6XGV - chains A and B; structure by X-ray diffraction, 2.11 A resolution.

Chain A:
Molecule: GTPase KRas
Source organism: Homo sapiens
Notes: EC 3.6.5.2
UniProt: P01116 (RASK_HUMAN), isoform P01116-2; residues 1-169 here = UniProt positions 1-169
Chain sequence (170 residues; row label = number of the first residue in the row; numbering starts at 0):
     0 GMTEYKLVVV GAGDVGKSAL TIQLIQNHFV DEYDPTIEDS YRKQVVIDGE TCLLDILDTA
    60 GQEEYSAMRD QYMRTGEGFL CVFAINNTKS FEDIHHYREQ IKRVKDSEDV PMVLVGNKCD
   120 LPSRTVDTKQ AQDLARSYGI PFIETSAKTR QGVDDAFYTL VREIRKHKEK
Not modelled in the structure: 0, 169
Construct notes: expression tag (0); engineered mutation Asp13 (Gly in P01116)
Metal / ion sites: Mg2+: Ser17, Thr35 (together with GMP-PNP); Zn2+ near His95 (its only coordinating residue here)
Small-molecule neighbours: GMP-PNP (GNP; phosphoaminophosphonic acid-guanylate ester): Ala11, Gly12, Asp13, Val14, Gly15, Lys16, Ser17, Ala18, Phe28, Val29, Asp30, Glu31, Tyr32, Asp33, Pro34, Thr35, Thr58, Ala59, Gly60, Gln61, Asn116, Lys117, Asp119, Leu120, Ser145, Ala146, Lys147
UniProt features mapped onto this chain:
  - motif: Tyr32 to Tyr40 (Effector region)
  - binding site (GTP): Gly10 to Gly12, Val14 to Ala18, Val29 to Thr35, Ala59, Gly60, Asn116 to Asp119
  - modified residue: Met1 (N-acetylmethionine), Thr2 (N-acetylthreonine), Lys104 (N6-acetyllysine)
  - glycosylation: Thr35 (Microbial infection: O-linked (Glc) threonine)
  - natural variant: Lys5 (K5E: In NS3; K5N: In GASC), Gly10 (G10GG: In AML), Gly12 (G12A: In colorectal cancer samples; G12C: In lung carcinoma; G12D: In GASC, JMML and SFM; G12R: In lung cancer and bladder cancer; G12S: In GASC and JMML; G12V: In GASC), Asp13 (G13D: In GASC, JMML and OES; this construct carries the variant), Val14 (V14I: In NS3), Leu19 (L19F: In OES), Gln22 (Q22E: In CFC2; Q22R: In NS3), Pro34 (P34L: In NS3; P34Q: In NS3; P34R: In CFC2), Ile36 (I36M: In NS3), Thr58 (T58I: In NS3), Ala59 (A59T: In GASC), Gly60 (G60R: In CFC2; G60S: In NS3), 8 further natural variant entries in UniProt
  - mutagenesis: Asp38 (D38A: Decreased interaction with MAPKAP1/SIN1), Tyr40 (Y40A: Decreased interaction with MAPKAP1/SIN1), Gln61 (Q61L: Promotes GTP binding)
Reported in the primary citation:
  - conformationally variable residues (order/disorder transition): Tyr32

Chain B:
Molecule: RAF proto-oncogene serine/threonine-protein kinase
Source organism: Homo sapiens
Notes: EC 2.7.11.1; engineered mutation(s): Modified Cys95
UniProt: P04049 (RAF1_HUMAN); numbering as in UniProt (aligned over 52-188)
Chain sequence (137 residues; each row starts with the number of its first residue):
    52 SKTSNTIRVF LPNKQRTVVN VRNGMSLHDC LMKALKVRGL QPECCAVFRL LHEHKGKKAR
   112 LDWNTDAASL IGEELQVDFL DHVPLTTHNF ARKTFLKLAF CDICQKFLLN GFRCQTCGYK
   172 FHEHCSTKVP TMCVDWS
Not modelled in the structure: 52-54
Modified residues: Cys95 (S-dimethylarsinoyl-cysteine; CAF)
Metal / ion sites: Zn2+ site 1: His139, Cys165, Cys168, Cys184; Zn2+ site 2: Cys152, Cys155, His173, Cys176
UniProt features mapped onto this chain:
  - zinc finger: Thr138 to Cys184 (Phorbol-ester/DAG-type)
  - binding site (Zn(2+)): His139, Cys152, Cys155, Cys165, Cys168, His173, Cys176, Cys184
Reported in the primary citation:
  - mutagenesis - F130E: unchanged binding to GTPase KRas (chain A)
  - mutagenesis - L136A (4-fold): decreased binding to GTPase KRas (chain A)
  - mutagenesis - R59A, N64A, Q66A: decreased catalytic activity
  - mutagenesis - R89L, F130E, L136A, T178A: decreased catalytic activity with GTPase KRas (chain A)

Interface between chain A and chain B:
Pairs across the interface (51):
  Ile21(A) - Val88(B)  hydrophobic
  Leu23(A) - Thr178(B)
  Ile24(A) - Val88(B)
  Ile24(A) - Thr182(B)
  Gln25(A) - Lys87(B)
  Gln25(A) - Val88(B)
  Asn26(A) - Lys179(B)
  Asp33(A) - Lys84(B)  salt bridge
  Ile36(A) - Thr57(B)
  Ile36(A) - Val69(B)  hydrophobic
  Glu37(A) - Arg59(B)  salt bridge
  Glu37(A) - Arg67(B)  salt bridge
  Glu37(A) - Thr68(B)
  Glu37(A) - Val69(B)  hydrogen bond (backbone-backbone)
  Asp38(A) - Arg67(B)
  Asp38(A) - Thr68(B)  hydrogen bond
  Asp38(A) - Arg89(B)  salt bridge
  Ser39(A) - Gln66(B)
  Ser39(A) - Arg67(B)  hydrogen bond (backbone-backbone)
  Ser39(A) - Arg89(B)  hydrogen bond (backbone-side chain)
  Tyr40(A) - Gln66(B)
  Tyr40(A) - Val88(B)  hydrophobic
  Tyr40(A) - Arg89(B)
  Arg41(A) - Asn64(B)  hydrogen bond (side chain-backbone)
  Arg41(A) - Lys65(B)
  Arg41(A) - Gln66(B)  hydrogen bond (backbone-side chain)
  Arg41(A) - Thr182(B)
  Lys42(A) - Thr178(B)  hydrogen bond (side chain-backbone)
  Lys42(A) - Val180(B)  hydrogen bond (side chain-backbone)
  Lys42(A) - Thr182(B)  hydrogen bond
  Gln43(A) - Thr138(B)
  Gln43(A) - His139(B)  hydrogen bond (side chain-backbone)
  Gln43(A) - Phe141(B)
  Val44(A) - Ser177(B)
  Val44(A) - Thr178(B)
  Val45(A) - Phe163(B)  hydrophobic
  Val45(A) - Glu174(B)
  Val45(A) - Ser177(B)  hydrogen bond (backbone-side chain)
  Ile46(A) - Glu174(B)
  Asp47(A) - Glu174(B)  hydrogen bond (backbone-side chain)
  Gly48(A) - Arg143(B)  hydrogen bond (backbone-side chain)
  Gly48(A) - Phe163(B)
  Gly48(A) - Glu174(B)  hydrogen bond (backbone-side chain)
  Thr50(A) - Phe141(B)
  Leu56(A) - Arg67(B)
  Arg149(A) - Thr178(B)  hydrogen bond
  Arg149(A) - Lys179(B)
  Asp153(A) - His175(B)
  Asp153(A) - Thr178(B)  hydrogen bond
  Tyr157(A) - Glu174(B)  hydrogen bond (side chain-backbone)
  Tyr157(A) - Ser177(B)  hydrogen bond
Also at the interface, not in a pair above, chain A (26 interface residues in all): Glu31, Tyr71
Also at the interface, not in a pair above, chain B (27 interface residues in all): Asn71, Phe172, Pro181
Interface features reported in the paper:
  - hot spots on chain A (mutagenesis) - V45E (2-fold), D153A (2-fold): decreased binding to RAF proto-oncogene serine/threonine-protein kinase (chain B)
  - hot spots on chain B (mutagenesis) - R59A (3-12-fold), N64A (3-12-fold), Q66A (3-12-fold), F141A (3-4-fold), K179A (3-4-fold): decreased binding to GTPase KRas (chain A)
  - hot spots on chain B (mutagenesis) - R89L: abolished binding to GTPase KRas (chain A)

Overview:
Chain A and chain B form an interface of 26 and 27 residues respectively; the contacts include 18 hydrogen
bonds and 4 salt bridges. Polar contacts include Asp33(A)-Lys84(B), Glu37(A)-Arg59(B) and Glu37(A)-Arg67(B).
The paper reports that L136A, R59A and N64A of chain B, among others, reduce binding to GTPase KRas (chain A);
conformational variability at Tyr32(A); 11 substitutions were tested in all.
Here chain A is GTPase KRas and chain B is RAF proto-oncogene serine/threonine-protein kinase, both from Homo
sapiens. Entry 6XGV (Crystal Structure of KRAS-G13D (GMPPNP-bound) in complex with RAS-binding domain (RBD)
and cysteine-rich domain (CRD) of ...) was determined by X-ray diffraction, deposited together with 6XGU,
6XHA, 6XHB, 6XI7 and 6VJJ.
